Entry 7Z73 (X-ray diffraction, 2.27 A resolution); this record covers chains B and C of the 6 polymer chains in the assembly.

== Chain B (and C) ==
Name: Isoform 2 of Tumor protein 63
From: Homo sapiens
Notes: chain C of this document is another copy of the same molecule, construct and numbering; everything in this record applies to it too
Reference sequence: Q9H3D4 (P63_HUMAN), isoform Q9H3D4-2; residues 358-416 here correspond to UniProt positions 303-361 (UniProt number = residue number - 55)
Sequence (61 residues; row label = number of the first residue in the row):
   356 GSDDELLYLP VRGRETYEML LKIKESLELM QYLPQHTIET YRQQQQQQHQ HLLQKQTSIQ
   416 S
Not modelled in the structure: 356-359, 408-416 (chain C: 356-358, 403-416)
Differences from the reference sequence: expression tag (356-357)

== How chain B and chain C interact ==
Pairs across the interface (7):
  M374(B) - M374(C)
  M374(B) - K377(C)
  M374(B) - I378(C)  hydrophobic
  K377(B) - E370(C)
  K377(B) - M374(C)
  I378(B) - M374(C)  hydrophobic
  I378(B) - I378(C)  hydrophobic
Other interface residues (no listed pair), chain B (4 interface residues in all): Q400
Other interface residues (no listed pair), chain C (5 interface residues in all): P365

== Overview ==
The interface between chain B and chain C involves 4 residues on one side and 5 on the other.
Chain B and chain C are both Isoform 2 of Tumor protein 63 (Homo sapiens); the structure, Crystal structure of
p63 tetramerization domain in complex with darpin 8F1, was determined by X-ray diffraction, deposited together
with 7Z71, 7Z72 and 7Z7E.
